6BJH - chains B and C of the 4 polymer chains in the assembly; structure by X-ray diffraction, 2.58 A resolution.

== Chain B ==
Protein: RNA silencing suppressor p19
Organism: Carnation Italian ringspot virus
UniProtKB: Q66104 (P19_CIRV); numbering as in UniProt (aligned over 1-172)
Sequence (172 residues; each row starts with the number of its first residue):
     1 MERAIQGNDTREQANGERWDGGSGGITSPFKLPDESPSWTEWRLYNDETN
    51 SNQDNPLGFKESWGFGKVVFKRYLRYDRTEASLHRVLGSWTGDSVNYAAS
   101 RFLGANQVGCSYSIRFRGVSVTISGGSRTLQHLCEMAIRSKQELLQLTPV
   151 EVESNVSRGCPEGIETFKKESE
Not modelled in the structure: 1-2, 51-53, 150-172
Sequence notes: engineered mutation Ser-111 (Thr in Q66104)

== Chain C ==
Molecule: 21-nt RNA strand
Sequence (21 nucleotides; numbered 1 to 21; the number before each row is that of its first residue):
     1 UCGAAGUAUUCCGCGUACGUU

== Chain B / chain C interface ==
Pairs across the interface (19; chain B residue first):
  Arg-18(B) with U1(C), phosphate contact; C2(C), salt bridge to the phosphate
  Trp-19(B) with C2(C), phosphate contact
  Ser-36(B) with U1(C), sugar contact
  Pro-37(B) with U1(C), hydrogen bond to the sugar
  Trp-39(B) with U1(C), base contact
  Trp-42(B) with U1(C), stacking on the base
  Lys-60(B) with C2(C), salt bridge to the phosphate
  Tyr-73(B) with U1(C), sugar contact
  Gln-107(B) with G13(C), hydrogen bond to the sugar; C14(C), hydrogen bond to the phosphate
  Val-108(B) with G13(C), sugar contact
  Gly-109(B) with C12(C), sugar contact; G13(C), hydrogen bond to the sugar
  Cys-110(B) with C12(C), sugar contact
  Ser-124(B) with C11(C), hydrogen bond to the sugar; C12(C), hydrogen bond to the sugar
  Gly-125(B) with C12(C), hydrogen bond to the sugar
  Gly-126(B) with G13(C), sugar contact
Other interface residues (no listed pair), chain B (17 interface residues in all): Ser-38, Arg-115
Other interface residues (no listed pair), chain C (7 interface residues in all): G3

== Summary ==
17 residues of chain B face 7 of chain C across their interface, with 7 hydrogen bonds, 2 salt bridges and 1
aromatic stacking contact. Polar pairs include Pro-37(B)/U1(C), Gln-107(B)/G13(C) and Gly-109(B)/G13(C).
Here chain B is RNA silencing suppressor p19 (Carnation Italian ringspot virus) and chain C is a 21-nt RNA
strand. Entry 6BJH (CIRV p19 mutant T111S in complex with siRNA) was determined by X-ray diffraction (same
publication as 6BJG and 6BJV).
